PDB entry 5G5W | X-ray diffraction, 2.20 A resolution | chains A and B

# Chain A
Protein: Glucocorticoid receptor
Organism: Homo sapiens
Notes: fragment: ligand binding domain
Reference sequence: P04150 (GCR_HUMAN); residue numbers follow UniProt; this construct covers 500-777
Amino-acid sequence (280 residues; row label = number of the first residue in the row):
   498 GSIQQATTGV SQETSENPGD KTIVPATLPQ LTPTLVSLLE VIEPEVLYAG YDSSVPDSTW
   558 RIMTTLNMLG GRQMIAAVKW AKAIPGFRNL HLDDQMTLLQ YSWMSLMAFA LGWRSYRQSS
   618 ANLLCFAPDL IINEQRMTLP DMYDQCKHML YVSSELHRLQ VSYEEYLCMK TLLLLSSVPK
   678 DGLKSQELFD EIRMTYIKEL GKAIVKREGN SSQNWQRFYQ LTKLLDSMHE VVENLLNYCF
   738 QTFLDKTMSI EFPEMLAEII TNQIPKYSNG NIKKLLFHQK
Not modelled in the structure: 498-529, 777
Sequence notes: expression tag (498-499); engineered mutation D517 (Asn in P04150), M571 (Val in P04150), S602 (Phe in P04150), D638 (Cys in P04150)
Small-molecule neighbours: R8C (2,2,2-trifluoro-N-[(1R,2S)-1-{[1-(4-fluorophenyl)-1H-indazol-5-yl]oxy}-1-phenylpropan-2-yl]acetamide): M560, L563, N564, L566, G567, Q570, W600, M601, M604, A607, L608, R611, C622, F623, Q642, M646, Y735, C736, T739, I747, F749, L753

# Chain B
Protein: Nuclear receptor coactivator 2
Reference sequence: Q15596 (NCOA2_HUMAN); residues 740-753 here = UniProt positions 740-753
Amino-acid sequence (14 residues; numbered 740 to 753; the number before each row is that of its first residue):
   740 KENALLRYLL DKDD
Not modelled in the structure: 740

# Interface between chain A and chain B
Pairs across the interface (28; chain A residue first):
  V575(A) - L745(B)  hydrophobic
  V575(A) - L748(B)  hydrophobic
  V575(A) - L749(B)  hydrophobic
  K579(A) - L748(B)  hydrogen bond (side chain-backbone)
  K579(A) - L749(B)  hydrogen bond (side chain-backbone)
  K579(A) - K751(B)  hydrogen bond (side chain-backbone)
  K579(A) - D753(B)  salt bridge
  R585(A) - L749(B)  hydrogen bond (side chain-backbone)
  L589(A) - R746(B)
  L589(A) - L749(B)  hydrophobic
  L589(A) - D750(B)
  D590(A) - R746(B)  salt bridge
  Q592(A) - L749(B)
  M593(A) - N742(B)
  M593(A) - L745(B)
  M593(A) - R746(B)
  M593(A) - L749(B)  hydrophobic
  L596(A) - L749(B)  hydrophobic
  Q597(A) - N742(B)  hydrogen bond
  Q597(A) - L745(B)
  E751(A) - L744(B)
  M752(A) - L744(B)  hydrophobic
  M752(A) - L748(B)  hydrophobic
  E755(A) - N742(B)
  E755(A) - A743(B)  hydrogen bond (side chain-backbone)
  E755(A) - L744(B)  hydrogen bond (side chain-backbone)
  E755(A) - L745(B)  hydrogen bond (side chain-backbone)
  N759(A) - N742(B)  hydrogen bond
Interface residues without a listed pair, chain A (16 interface residues in all): I572, K576, F584

# Overview
Chain A and chain B form an interface of 16 and 10 residues respectively, with 9 hydrogen bonds and 2 salt
bridges. Among the polar pairs are K579(A)-D753(B), D590(A)-R746(B) and K579(A)-L748(B). Ligands of chain A:
compound R8C.
Here chain A is Glucocorticoid receptor (Homo sapiens) and chain B is Nuclear receptor coactivator 2. Entry
5G5W (Structure guided design and discovery of Indazole ethers as highly potent, non-steroidal Glucocorticoid
receptor modulators) was determined by X-ray diffraction.
